8F5W - chains A and B; structure by X-ray diffraction, 1.97 A resolution.

Chain A (and B):
Molecule: Dihydropyrimidine dehydrogenase [NADP(+)]
Organism: Sus scrofa
Notes: EC 1.3.1.2; chain B of this document is another copy of the same molecule, construct and numbering; everything in this record applies to it too
UniProt: Q28943 (DPYD_PIG); numbering as in UniProt (aligned over 1-1025)
Sequence (1025 residues; each row starts with the number of its first residue):
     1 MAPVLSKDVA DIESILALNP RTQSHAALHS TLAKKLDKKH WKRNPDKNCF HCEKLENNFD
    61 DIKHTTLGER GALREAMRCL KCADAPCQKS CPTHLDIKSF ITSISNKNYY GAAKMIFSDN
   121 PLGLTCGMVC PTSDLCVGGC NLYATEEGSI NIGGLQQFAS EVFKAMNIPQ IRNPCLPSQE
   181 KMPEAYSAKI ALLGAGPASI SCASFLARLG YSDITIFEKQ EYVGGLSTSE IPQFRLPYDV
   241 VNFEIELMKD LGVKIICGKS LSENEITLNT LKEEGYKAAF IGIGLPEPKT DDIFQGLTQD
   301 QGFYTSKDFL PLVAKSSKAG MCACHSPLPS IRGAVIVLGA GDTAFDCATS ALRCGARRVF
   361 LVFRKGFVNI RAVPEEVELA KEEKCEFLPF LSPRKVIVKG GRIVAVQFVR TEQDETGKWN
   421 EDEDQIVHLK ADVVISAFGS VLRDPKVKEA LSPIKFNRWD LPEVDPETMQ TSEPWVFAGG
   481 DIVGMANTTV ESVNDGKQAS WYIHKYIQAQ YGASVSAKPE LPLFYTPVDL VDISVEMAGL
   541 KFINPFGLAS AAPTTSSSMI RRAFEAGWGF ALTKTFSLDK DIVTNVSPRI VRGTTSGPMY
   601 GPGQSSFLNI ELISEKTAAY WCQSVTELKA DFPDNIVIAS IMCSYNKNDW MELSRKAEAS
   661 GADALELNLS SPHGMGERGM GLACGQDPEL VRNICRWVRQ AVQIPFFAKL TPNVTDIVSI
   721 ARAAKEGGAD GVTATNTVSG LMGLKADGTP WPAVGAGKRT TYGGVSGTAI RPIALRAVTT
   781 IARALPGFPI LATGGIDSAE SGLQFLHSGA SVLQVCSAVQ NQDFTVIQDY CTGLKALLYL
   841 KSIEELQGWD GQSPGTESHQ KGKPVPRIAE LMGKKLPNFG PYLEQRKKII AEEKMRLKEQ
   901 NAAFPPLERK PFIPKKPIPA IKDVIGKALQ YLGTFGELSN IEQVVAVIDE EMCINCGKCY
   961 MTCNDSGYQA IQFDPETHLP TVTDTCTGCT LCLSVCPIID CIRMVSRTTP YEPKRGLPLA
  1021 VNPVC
Unresolved in the structure: 1-2, 674-680, 1020-1025 (chain B: 1-2, 674-680, 1022-1025)
Construct notes: conflict Asp60 (Gly in Q28943); engineered mutation Ser671 (Cys in Q28943)
Bound ions: 4Fe-4S cluster Fe site 1: Cys79, Cys82, Cys87, Cys140; 4Fe-4S cluster Fe site 2: Cys91, Cys130, Cys136, Gln156; 4Fe-4S cluster Fe site 3: Cys953, Cys956, Cys959, Cys996; 4Fe-4S cluster Fe site 4: Cys963, Cys986, Cys989, Cys992
Small-molecule neighbours:
  - FAD (flavin-adenine dinucleotide): Val129, Cys130, Pro131, Gly194, Ala195, Gly196, Pro197, Ala198, Phe217, Glu218, Lys219, Gln220, Gly225, Leu226, Glu230, Ile231, Arg235, Lys259, Ser260, Leu261, Gly282, Ile283, Gly284, Pro286, Leu310, Thr343, Asp346, Val447, Gly479, Gly480, Asp481, Asn487, Thr488, Thr489, Ser492
  - FNR (1-deoxy-1-(7,8-dimethyl-2,4-dioxo-3,4-dihydro-2H-benzo[g]pteridin-1-id-10(5h)-yl)-5-O-phosphonato-D-ribitol): Ala549, Ser550, Ala551, Ala552, Lys574, Thr575, Ile590, Asn609, Glu611, Leu612, Ile613, Ser640, Glu666, Asn668, Lys709, Thr735, Asn736, Thr737, Ser766, Gly767, Ile770, Thr793, Gly794, Gly795, Ile796, Gln814, Val815, Cys816, Ser817, Gln820
  - NADP (NAP; NADP nicotinamide-adenine-dinucleotide phosphate): Val129, Pro131, Arg235, Asp291, Gly339, Ala340, Gly341, Asp342, Thr343, Asp346, Arg364, Lys365, Arg371, Val373, Glu376, Ser392, Pro393, Ala437, Phe438, Gly439, Asn487, Thr488
  - 4Fe-4S cluster (SF4), molecule 1: Cys79, Leu80, Lys81, Cys82, Ala85, Pro86, Cys87, Ile97, Lys98, Ile101, Cys140, Asn141, Leu142, Ile150, Ile152
  - 4Fe-4S cluster (SF4), molecule 2: Cys91, Pro92, Thr93, Leu95, Ile97, Asn120, Cys126, Cys130, Thr132, Leu135, Cys136, Ile152, Gly153, Gln156, Val490
  - 4Fe-4S cluster (SF4), molecule 3: Ala946, Cys963, Tyr968, Ala970, Ile971, Val982, Cys986, Thr987, Gly988, Cys989, Thr990, Leu991, Cys992, Met1004
  - 4Fe-4S cluster (SF4), molecule 4: Ile948, Cys953, Ile954, Asn955, Cys956, Gly957, Lys958, Cys959, Phe973, Pro980, Cys996, Pro997, Ile998, Cys1001, Ile1002
  - thymine (TDR): Asn609, Glu611, Leu612, Ile613, Asn668, Ser670, Asn736, Thr737

How chain A and chain B interact:
Residue-residue contacts (558; chain A residue first):
  Pro3(A) - Gln623(B)  hydrogen bond (backbone-side chain)
  Pro3(A) - Glu627(B)
  Val4(A) - Glu627(B)
  Leu5(A) - Ser557(B)
  Leu5(A) - Tyr620(B)  hydrophobic
  Leu5(A) - Gln623(B)
  Leu5(A) - Ser624(B)
  Leu5(A) - Glu627(B)  hydrogen bond (backbone-side chain)
  Ser6(A) - Ser557(B)
  Ser6(A) - Ser558(B)
  Ser6(A) - Arg561(B)  hydrogen bond
  Ser6(A) - Glu627(B)  hydrogen bond
  Lys7(A) - Arg561(B)
  Asp8(A) - Ser558(B)  hydrogen bond
  Asp8(A) - Arg562(B)  salt bridge
  Leu16(A) - Arg562(B)
  Leu18(A) - Asp84(B)
  Asn19(A) - Arg562(B)
  Pro20(A) - Lys98(B)
  Pro20(A) - Asp823(B)
  Pro20(A) - Thr825(B)
  Arg21(A) - Thr825(B)
  Thr22(A) - Ala566(B)  hydrogen bond (side chain-backbone)
  Thr22(A) - Thr825(B)
  Thr22(A) - Gln828(B)
  Gln23(A) - Leu523(B)
  Ser24(A) - Leu523(B)
  His25(A) - Lys518(B)  hydrogen bond
  His25(A) - Pro519(B)
  His25(A) - Leu521(B)
  His25(A) - Leu523(B)
  Ala26(A) - Ser118(B)
  Ala26(A) - Asp119(B)
  Ala26(A) - Leu521(B)  hydrogen bond (backbone-backbone)
  Ala26(A) - Pro522(B)
  Ala26(A) - Leu523(B)
  Ala27(A) - His94(B)
  Ala27(A) - Asp119(B)  hydrogen bond (backbone-side chain)
  Ala27(A) - Lys497(B)  hydrogen bond (backbone-side chain)
  Leu28(A) - Lys497(B)
  Leu28(A) - Gln498(B)
  Leu28(A) - Trp501(B)  hydrophobic
  Leu28(A) - Tyr502(B)  hydrophobic
  Leu28(A) - Pro519(B)  hydrophobic
  Leu28(A) - Leu521(B)  hydrophobic
  His29(A) - His94(B)
  His29(A) - Asn494(B)  hydrogen bond (backbone-side chain)
  His29(A) - Gln498(B)  hydrogen bond (backbone-side chain)
  Ser30(A) - Pro466(B)
  Ser30(A) - Glu467(B)
  Ser30(A) - Asn494(B)
  Ser30(A) - Gln498(B)  hydrogen bond (backbone-side chain)
  Thr31(A) - Glu491(B)  hydrogen bond (side chain-backbone)
  Thr31(A) - Asn494(B)  hydrogen bond
  Thr31(A) - Asp495(B)  hydrogen bond
  Leu32(A) - Pro466(B)  hydrophobic
  Leu32(A) - Met485(B)  hydrophobic
  Lys34(A) - Gln88(B)  hydrogen bond (side chain-backbone)
  Lys34(A) - Lys89(B)  hydrogen bond (side chain-backbone)
  Lys34(A) - Cys91(B)  hydrogen bond (side chain-backbone)
  Lys34(A) - Pro92(B)
  Lys34(A) - His94(B)  hydrogen bond
  Lys35(A) - Met485(B)  hydrogen bond (side chain-backbone)
  Lys35(A) - Asn487(B)
  Lys35(A) - Glu491(B)  salt bridge
  Asp37(A) - Lys89(B)
  Lys38(A) - Asp134(B)  salt bridge
  Trp41(A) - Pro86(B)  hydrophobic
  Trp41(A) - Lys89(B)
  Trp41(A) - Gly139(B)
  Lys42(A) - Ser133(B)  hydrogen bond (side chain-backbone)
  Lys42(A) - Asp134(B)
  Lys42(A) - Gly138(B)
  Arg43(A) - Gly138(B)  hydrogen bond (backbone-backbone)
  Arg43(A) - Gly139(B)
  Arg43(A) - Cys140(B)
  Arg43(A) - Asn141(B)  hydrogen bond
  Arg43(A) - Tyr143(B)
  Arg43(A) - Ala144(B)
  Asn44(A) - Ser133(B)  hydrogen bond (side chain-backbone)
  Asn44(A) - Gly138(B)
  Asn44(A) - Tyr143(B)
  Pro45(A) - Tyr143(B)
  Lys47(A) - Asp134(B)
  Lys47(A) - Arg371(B)  hydrogen bond (side chain-backbone)
  Lys47(A) - Val373(B)
  Phe50(A) - Val368(B)
  Phe50(A) - Asn369(B)
  Thr66(A) - Glu146(B)
  Leu67(A) - Glu146(B)
  Gly68(A) - Glu146(B)  hydrogen bond (backbone-side chain)
  Arg70(A) - Thr145(B)
  Arg70(A) - Glu146(B)  salt bridge
  Arg70(A) - Glu147(B)  salt bridge
  Gly71(A) - Glu146(B)
  Leu73(A) - Pro598(B)  hydrophobic
  Arg74(A) - Arg78(B)
  Arg74(A) - Glu147(B)  salt bridge
  Arg74(A) - Met599(B)
  Arg74(A) - Tyr600(B)
  Met77(A) - Ser596(B)
  Met77(A) - Pro598(B)
  Met77(A) - Met599(B)  hydrophobic
  Arg78(A) - Arg74(B)
  Leu80(A) - Ile954(B)  hydrophobic
  Leu80(A) - Cys956(B)  hydrophobic
  Leu80(A) - Lys958(B)
  Leu80(A) - Pro997(B)  hydrophobic
  Lys81(A) - Met961(B)
  Cys82(A) - Cys956(B)
  Ala83(A) - Cys956(B)  hydrogen bond (backbone-backbone)
  Ala83(A) - Gly957(B)
  Ala83(A) - Met961(B)  hydrophobic
  Asp84(A) - Leu18(B)
  Asp84(A) - His978(B)  salt bridge
  Pro86(A) - Trp41(B)  hydrophobic
  Gln88(A) - Lys34(B)  hydrogen bond (backbone-side chain)
  Lys89(A) - Lys34(B)  hydrogen bond (backbone-side chain)
  Lys89(A) - Asp37(B)
  Lys89(A) - Trp41(B)
  Ser90(A) - Trp41(B)
  Cys91(A) - Lys34(B)  hydrogen bond (backbone-side chain)
  Pro92(A) - Lys34(B)
  His94(A) - Ala27(B)
  His94(A) - His29(B)  hydrogen bond
  His94(A) - Lys34(B)  hydrogen bond
  Lys98(A) - Pro20(B)
  Lys98(A) - Met961(B)
  Ser118(A) - Ala26(B)
  Asp119(A) - Ala26(B)
  Asp119(A) - Ala27(B)  hydrogen bond (side chain-backbone)
  Ser133(A) - Lys42(B)  hydrogen bond (backbone-side chain)
  Ser133(A) - Asn44(B)  hydrogen bond (backbone-side chain)
  Asp134(A) - Lys38(B)  salt bridge
  Asp134(A) - Lys47(B)
  Gly138(A) - Lys42(B)
  Gly138(A) - Arg43(B)  hydrogen bond (backbone-backbone)
  Gly138(A) - Asn44(B)
  Gly139(A) - Trp41(B)
  Gly139(A) - Arg43(B)
  Cys140(A) - Arg43(B)
  Asn141(A) - Arg43(B)  hydrogen bond
  Asn141(A) - Ile954(B)
  Asn141(A) - Asn955(B)  hydrogen bond (side chain-backbone)
  Asn141(A) - Cys956(B)
  Tyr143(A) - Arg43(B)
  Tyr143(A) - Asn44(B)
  Tyr143(A) - Pro45(B)
  Tyr143(A) - Lys861(B)  hydrogen bond (backbone-side chain)
  Ala144(A) - Arg43(B)
  Ala144(A) - Gln860(B)
  Ala144(A) - Lys861(B)  hydrogen bond (backbone-backbone)
  Ala144(A) - Ile954(B)  hydrophobic
  Thr145(A) - Arg70(B)
  Thr145(A) - Lys861(B)
  Thr145(A) - Ile954(B)
  Glu146(A) - Thr66(B)
  Glu146(A) - Leu67(B)
  Glu146(A) - Gly68(B)  hydrogen bond (side chain-backbone)
  Glu146(A) - Arg70(B)  salt bridge
  Glu146(A) - Gly71(B)
  Glu146(A) - Lys861(B)
  Glu146(A) - Gly862(B)
  Glu147(A) - Arg70(B)  salt bridge
  Glu147(A) - Arg74(B)  salt bridge
  Gly366(A) - Glu386(B)
  Phe367(A) - Phe367(B)  hydrophobic
  Phe367(A) - Glu386(B)  hydrogen bond (backbone-side chain)
  Phe367(A) - Phe387(B)
  Val368(A) - Phe50(B)
  Val368(A) - Lys384(B)
  Val368(A) - Glu386(B)  hydrogen bond (backbone-side chain)
  Asn369(A) - Phe50(B)
  Ile370(A) - Lys47(B)
  Arg371(A) - Lys47(B)  hydrogen bond (backbone-side chain)
  Lys384(A) - Val368(B)
  Glu386(A) - Gly366(B)
  Glu386(A) - Phe367(B)  hydrogen bond (side chain-backbone)
  Glu386(A) - Val368(B)
  Glu386(A) - Phe390(B)
  Phe387(A) - Phe367(B)
  Phe387(A) - Pro389(B)
  Pro389(A) - Phe387(B)
  Pro389(A) - Pro389(B)
  Phe390(A) - Glu386(B)
  Phe390(A) - Leu388(B)  hydrophobic
  Arg410(A) - Leu391(B)
  Arg410(A) - Arg410(B)
  Arg410(A) - Val427(B)
  Glu415(A) - Arg357(B)  salt bridge
  Gln425(A) - Ile426(B)
  Gln425(A) - Val427(B)
  Gln425(A) - His428(B)  hydrogen bond (side chain-backbone)
  Ile426(A) - Gln425(B)
  Val427(A) - Gln425(B)
  His428(A) - Arg410(B)  hydrogen bond (backbone-side chain)
  His428(A) - Gln425(B)  hydrogen bond (backbone-side chain)
  Leu429(A) - Arg410(B)
  Lys430(A) - Glu412(B)  salt bridge
  Pro466(A) - Ser30(B)
  Pro466(A) - Leu32(B)  hydrophobic
  Met485(A) - Leu32(B)  hydrophobic
  Met485(A) - Lys35(B)  hydrogen bond (backbone-side chain)
  Asn487(A) - Lys35(B)
  Glu491(A) - Thr31(B)  hydrogen bond (backbone-side chain)
  Glu491(A) - Lys35(B)  salt bridge
  Asn494(A) - His29(B)  hydrogen bond (side chain-backbone)
  Asn494(A) - Ser30(B)
  Asn494(A) - Thr31(B)  hydrogen bond
  Asp495(A) - Thr31(B)  hydrogen bond
  Lys497(A) - Ala27(B)  hydrogen bond (side chain-backbone)
  Lys497(A) - Leu28(B)
  Gln498(A) - Leu28(B)
  Gln498(A) - His29(B)  hydrogen bond (side chain-backbone)
  Gln498(A) - Ser30(B)  hydrogen bond (side chain-backbone)
  Trp501(A) - Leu28(B)  hydrophobic
  Tyr502(A) - Leu28(B)  hydrophobic
  Lys518(A) - His25(B)  hydrogen bond
  Pro519(A) - His25(B)
  Pro519(A) - Leu28(B)  hydrophobic
  Leu521(A) - His25(B)
  Leu521(A) - Ala26(B)  hydrogen bond (backbone-backbone)
  Leu521(A) - Leu28(B)  hydrophobic
  Pro522(A) - Ala26(B)
  Leu523(A) - Gln23(B)
  Leu523(A) - Ser24(B)
  Leu523(A) - His25(B)
  Leu523(A) - Ala26(B)
  Ala552(A) - Ser966(B)
  Pro553(A) - Asp965(B)
  Pro553(A) - Ser966(B)
  Thr555(A) - Tyr968(B)
  Ser557(A) - Leu5(B)
  Ser557(A) - Ser6(B)
  Ser558(A) - Ser6(B)
  Ser558(A) - Lys7(B)
  Ser558(A) - Asp8(B)  hydrogen bond
  Met559(A) - Asn964(B)
  Met559(A) - Asp965(B)
  Met559(A) - Ser966(B)
  Met559(A) - Gly967(B)
  Met559(A) - Gln969(B)
  Arg561(A) - Ser6(B)  hydrogen bond (side chain-backbone)
  Arg561(A) - Lys7(B)
  Arg562(A) - Asp8(B)  salt bridge
  Arg562(A) - Leu16(B)
  Arg562(A) - Asn19(B)
  Arg562(A) - Asn964(B)  hydrogen bond (side chain-backbone)
  Arg562(A) - Asp965(B)  salt bridge
  Arg562(A) - Gln969(B)
  Ala566(A) - Thr22(B)  hydrogen bond (backbone-side chain)
  Asp579(A) - Leu1019(B)
  Asp579(A) - Ala1020(B)
  Ile582(A) - Arg1015(B)
  Val583(A) - Arg1015(B)  hydrogen bond (backbone-side chain)
  Thr584(A) - Arg1015(B)  hydrogen bond
  Asn585(A) - Gln943(B)  hydrogen bond (backbone-side chain)
  Val586(A) - Phe935(B)  hydrophobic
  Val586(A) - Ser939(B)
  Val586(A) - Gln943(B)
  Ser587(A) - Glu942(B)
  Ser587(A) - Gln943(B)  hydrogen bond
  Ser587(A) - Val944(B)  hydrogen bond (side chain-backbone)
  Ser587(A) - Thr987(B)
  Ser587(A) - Gly988(B)
  Pro588(A) - Val944(B)
  Pro588(A) - Gly988(B)
  Pro588(A) - Thr990(B)
  Arg589(A) - Tyr968(B)  hydrogen bond
  Arg589(A) - Thr987(B)  hydrogen bond
  Arg589(A) - Cys989(B)  hydrogen bond (backbone-backbone)
  Arg589(A) - Thr990(B)
  Ile590(A) - Cys989(B)  hydrogen bond (backbone-backbone)
  Ile590(A) - Thr990(B)
  Ile590(A) - Leu991(B)  hydrophobic
  Ile590(A) - Ser994(B)  hydrogen bond (backbone-side chain)
  Val591(A) - Ser994(B)
  Arg592(A) - Ser994(B)  hydrogen bond (backbone-side chain)
  Thr595(A) - Ser605(B)
  Thr595(A) - Thr768(B)  hydrogen bond (backbone-side chain)
  Thr595(A) - Ala769(B)
  Thr595(A) - Pro772(B)
  Ser596(A) - Met77(B)
  Ser596(A) - Ser596(B)
  Pro598(A) - Leu73(B)  hydrophobic
  Pro598(A) - Met77(B)
  Met599(A) - Arg74(B)
  Met599(A) - Met77(B)  hydrophobic
  Tyr600(A) - Arg74(B)
  Tyr600(A) - Cys996(B)
  Tyr600(A) - Pro997(B)
  Tyr600(A) - Ile999(B)  hydrophobic
  Gly601(A) - Lys958(B)
  Gly601(A) - Val995(B)
  Gly601(A) - Cys996(B)
  Gly601(A) - Pro997(B)
  Pro602(A) - Lys958(B)
  Gln604(A) - Ser994(B)
  Ser605(A) - Thr595(B)
  Ser605(A) - Ser596(B)
  Phe607(A) - Leu991(B)  hydrophobic
  Ile610(A) - Phe935(B)
  Leu612(A) - Phe935(B)  hydrophobic
  Glu615(A) - Tyr1011(B)  hydrogen bond
  Glu615(A) - Pro1013(B)
  Glu615(A) - Lys1014(B)
  Glu615(A) - Arg1015(B)  hydrogen bond (backbone-side chain)
  Lys616(A) - Lys1014(B)
  Lys616(A) - Arg1015(B)
  Thr617(A) - Arg1015(B)  hydrogen bond (backbone-backbone)
  Thr617(A) - Leu1017(B)
  Thr617(A) - Leu1019(B)
  Ala619(A) - Leu1017(B)
  Tyr620(A) - Leu5(B)  hydrophobic
  Tyr620(A) - Gly1016(B)
  Tyr620(A) - Leu1017(B)
  Gln623(A) - Pro3(B)  hydrogen bond (side chain-backbone)
  Gln623(A) - Leu5(B)
  Gln623(A) - Leu1017(B)
  Ser624(A) - Leu5(B)
  Glu627(A) - Pro3(B)
  Glu627(A) - Val4(B)
  Glu627(A) - Leu5(B)  hydrogen bond (side chain-backbone)
  Glu627(A) - Ser6(B)  hydrogen bond
  Gly681(A) - Thr715(B)
  Gln686(A) - Thr715(B)
  Asn713(A) - Thr715(B)
  Val714(A) - Thr715(B)
  Thr715(A) - Gly681(B)
  Thr715(A) - Gln686(B)
  Thr715(A) - Asn713(B)
  Thr715(A) - Val714(B)
  Thr715(A) - Thr715(B)  hydrogen bond (side chain-backbone)
  Val738(A) - Ile773(B)  hydrophobic
  Ser739(A) - Arg776(B)  hydrogen bond
  Gly740(A) - Pro772(B)
  Gly740(A) - Arg776(B)
  Leu741(A) - Pro772(B)  hydrogen bond (backbone-backbone)
  Leu741(A) - Leu775(B)
  Leu741(A) - Thr779(B)
  Met742(A) - Pro772(B)  hydrophobic
  Gly743(A) - Leu775(B)
  Gly743(A) - Gln804(B)
  Leu744(A) - Gln804(B)  hydrogen bond (backbone-side chain)
  Leu744(A) - His807(B)
  Leu744(A) - Ser808(B)
  Leu744(A) - Ala928(B)  hydrophobic
  Lys745(A) - Asp850(B)
  Ala746(A) - Leu803(B)
  Ala746(A) - His807(B)
  Ala746(A) - Lys841(B)  hydrogen bond (backbone-side chain)
  Ala746(A) - Asp850(B)  hydrogen bond (backbone-side chain)
  Ala746(A) - Gly851(B)
  Gly748(A) - His807(B)
  Gly748(A) - Ala928(B)
  Gly748(A) - Tyr931(B)
  Thr749(A) - Tyr931(B)
  Pro750(A) - Tyr931(B)
  Trp751(A) - Thr990(B)
  Val754(A) - Ser939(B)
  Gly755(A) - Glu942(B)
  Ala756(A) - Glu942(B)  hydrogen bond (backbone-side chain)
  Gly757(A) - Tyr931(B)
  Lys758(A) - Tyr931(B)
  Arg759(A) - Gln930(B)  hydrogen bond (side chain-backbone)
  Arg759(A) - Tyr931(B)
  Arg759(A) - Leu932(B)  hydrogen bond (side chain-backbone)
  Arg759(A) - Gly933(B)
  Arg759(A) - Glu937(B)  salt bridge
  Arg759(A) - Leu938(B)
  Thr760(A) - Tyr931(B)  hydrogen bond (backbone-backbone)
  Thr760(A) - Leu932(B)
  Thr760(A) - Gly933(B)  hydrogen bond (backbone-backbone)
  Thr760(A) - Leu938(B)
  Thr761(A) - Gly933(B)  hydrogen bond (side chain-backbone)
  Thr761(A) - Thr934(B)
  Thr761(A) - Phe935(B)
  Thr761(A) - Leu938(B)
  Tyr762(A) - Arg776(B)
  Tyr762(A) - Thr779(B)  hydrogen bond
  Tyr762(A) - Thr780(B)  hydrogen bond (side chain-backbone)
  Tyr762(A) - Leu932(B)
  Val765(A) - Pro772(B)  hydrophobic
  Thr768(A) - Thr595(B)  hydrogen bond (side chain-backbone)
  Ala769(A) - Thr595(B)
  Arg771(A) - Thr594(B)  hydrogen bond (side chain-backbone)
  Pro772(A) - Thr595(B)
  Pro772(A) - Gly740(B)
  Pro772(A) - Leu741(B)  hydrogen bond (backbone-backbone)
  Pro772(A) - Met742(B)  hydrophobic
  Pro772(A) - Val765(B)  hydrophobic
  Ile773(A) - Val738(B)  hydrophobic
  Ile773(A) - Ile773(B)  hydrophobic
  Leu775(A) - Leu741(B)
  Leu775(A) - Gly743(B)
  Arg776(A) - Ser739(B)  hydrogen bond (side chain-backbone)
  Arg776(A) - Gly740(B)
  Arg776(A) - Leu741(B)
  Arg776(A) - Tyr762(B)
  Thr779(A) - Leu741(B)
  Thr779(A) - Tyr762(B)
  Thr780(A) - Tyr762(B)
  Arg783(A) - Tyr762(B)
  Leu803(A) - Ala746(B)
  Gln804(A) - Gly743(B)
  Gln804(A) - Leu744(B)  hydrogen bond (side chain-backbone)
  His807(A) - Leu744(B)
  His807(A) - Ala746(B)
  His807(A) - Asp747(B)
  His807(A) - Gly748(B)
  Ser808(A) - Leu744(B)
  Val819(A) - Asp965(B)
  Val819(A) - Ser966(B)
  Gln820(A) - Thr962(B)  hydrogen bond (backbone-side chain)
  Gln820(A) - Ser966(B)
  Gln820(A) - Leu991(B)
  Gln820(A) - Val995(B)
  Asn821(A) - Lys958(B)  hydrogen bond (backbone-side chain)
  Gln822(A) - Met961(B)
  Asp823(A) - Pro20(B)
  Asp823(A) - Met961(B)
  Asp823(A) - Asp965(B)
  Phe824(A) - Asp965(B)  hydrogen bond (backbone-side chain)
  Thr825(A) - Pro20(B)
  Thr825(A) - Arg21(B)
  Thr825(A) - Thr22(B)
  Gln828(A) - Thr22(B)
  Lys841(A) - Ala746(B)  hydrogen bond (side chain-backbone)
  Asp850(A) - Lys745(B)
  Asp850(A) - Ala746(B)  hydrogen bond (side chain-backbone)
  Gly851(A) - Ala746(B)
  Gln860(A) - Ala144(B)
  Lys861(A) - Tyr143(B)  hydrogen bond (side chain-backbone)
  Lys861(A) - Ala144(B)
  Lys861(A) - Thr145(B)
  Lys861(A) - Glu146(B)
  Gly862(A) - Glu146(B)  hydrogen bond (backbone-side chain)
  Ala928(A) - Leu744(B)  hydrophobic
  Ala928(A) - Gly748(B)
  Gln930(A) - Arg759(B)  hydrogen bond (backbone-side chain)
  Tyr931(A) - Gly748(B)
  Tyr931(A) - Thr749(B)
  Tyr931(A) - Pro750(B)
  Tyr931(A) - Gly757(B)
  Tyr931(A) - Lys758(B)
  Tyr931(A) - Arg759(B)
  Tyr931(A) - Thr760(B)  hydrogen bond (backbone-backbone)
  Leu932(A) - Arg759(B)  hydrogen bond (backbone-side chain)
  Leu932(A) - Thr760(B)
  Leu932(A) - Tyr762(B)  hydrophobic
  Gly933(A) - Arg759(B)
  Gly933(A) - Thr760(B)  hydrogen bond (backbone-backbone)
  Gly933(A) - Thr761(B)  hydrogen bond (backbone-side chain)
  Thr934(A) - Thr761(B)
  Phe935(A) - Ile610(B)
  Phe935(A) - Leu612(B)  hydrophobic
  Phe935(A) - Thr761(B)
  Glu937(A) - Arg759(B)  salt bridge
  Leu938(A) - Ile610(B)  hydrophobic
  Leu938(A) - Arg759(B)
  Leu938(A) - Thr760(B)
  Leu938(A) - Thr761(B)
  Ser939(A) - Val586(B)
  Ser939(A) - Val754(B)
  Asn940(A) - Asn585(B)
  Asn940(A) - Val586(B)
  Glu942(A) - Ser587(B)
  Glu942(A) - Gly755(B)
  Glu942(A) - Ala756(B)  hydrogen bond (side chain-backbone)
  Gln943(A) - Asn585(B)  hydrogen bond (side chain-backbone)
  Gln943(A) - Val586(B)
  Gln943(A) - Ser587(B)  hydrogen bond
  Val944(A) - Ser587(B)  hydrogen bond (backbone-side chain)
  Val944(A) - Pro588(B)
  Ile954(A) - Leu80(B)  hydrophobic
  Ile954(A) - Asn141(B)
  Ile954(A) - Ala144(B)  hydrophobic
  Ile954(A) - Thr145(B)
  Asn955(A) - Asn141(B)  hydrogen bond (backbone-side chain)
  Cys956(A) - Leu80(B)  hydrophobic
  Cys956(A) - Cys82(B)
  Cys956(A) - Ala83(B)  hydrogen bond (backbone-backbone)
  Cys956(A) - Asn141(B)
  Lys958(A) - Leu80(B)
  Lys958(A) - Gly601(B)
  Lys958(A) - Pro602(B)
  Lys958(A) - Asn821(B)  hydrogen bond (side chain-backbone)
  Met961(A) - Lys81(B)
  Met961(A) - Cys82(B)
  Met961(A) - Ala83(B)
  Met961(A) - Lys98(B)
  Met961(A) - Gln822(B)
  Met961(A) - Asp823(B)
  Thr962(A) - Gln820(B)  hydrogen bond (side chain-backbone)
  Asn964(A) - Met559(B)
  Asn964(A) - Arg562(B)  hydrogen bond (backbone-side chain)
  Asp965(A) - Pro553(B)
  Asp965(A) - Met559(B)
  Asp965(A) - Arg562(B)  salt bridge
  Asp965(A) - Val819(B)
  Asp965(A) - Asp823(B)
  Asp965(A) - Phe824(B)  hydrogen bond (side chain-backbone)
  Ser966(A) - Ala552(B)
  Ser966(A) - Pro553(B)
  Ser966(A) - Met559(B)
  Ser966(A) - Val819(B)
  Ser966(A) - Gln820(B)  hydrogen bond (side chain-backbone)
  Gly967(A) - Thr555(B)
  Gly967(A) - Met559(B)
  Tyr968(A) - Thr555(B)
  Tyr968(A) - Arg589(B)  hydrogen bond
  Gln969(A) - Met559(B)  hydrogen bond
  Gln969(A) - Arg562(B)
  His978(A) - Asp84(B)  salt bridge
  Thr987(A) - Ser587(B)
  Thr987(A) - Arg589(B)  hydrogen bond
  Gly988(A) - Ser587(B)
  Gly988(A) - Pro588(B)
  Cys989(A) - Arg589(B)  hydrogen bond (backbone-backbone)
  Cys989(A) - Ile590(B)  hydrogen bond (backbone-backbone)
  Thr990(A) - Pro588(B)
  Thr990(A) - Arg589(B)
  Thr990(A) - Ile590(B)
  Thr990(A) - Trp751(B)
  Leu991(A) - Ile590(B)  hydrophobic
  Leu991(A) - Phe607(B)  hydrophobic
  Leu991(A) - Gln820(B)
  Ser994(A) - Ile590(B)  hydrogen bond (side chain-backbone)
  Ser994(A) - Val591(B)
  Ser994(A) - Arg592(B)  hydrogen bond (side chain-backbone)
  Ser994(A) - Gln604(B)
  Val995(A) - Gly601(B)
  Val995(A) - Gln820(B)
  Cys996(A) - Tyr600(B)
  Cys996(A) - Gly601(B)
  Pro997(A) - Leu80(B)  hydrophobic
  Pro997(A) - Tyr600(B)
  Pro997(A) - Gly601(B)
  Ile999(A) - Tyr600(B)  hydrophobic
  Tyr1011(A) - Glu615(B)  hydrogen bond
  Pro1013(A) - Glu615(B)
  Lys1014(A) - Glu615(B)
  Lys1014(A) - Lys616(B)
  Arg1015(A) - Ile582(B)
  Arg1015(A) - Val583(B)  hydrogen bond (side chain-backbone)
  Arg1015(A) - Thr584(B)  hydrogen bond
  Arg1015(A) - Glu615(B)  hydrogen bond (side chain-backbone)
  Arg1015(A) - Lys616(B)
  Arg1015(A) - Thr617(B)  hydrogen bond (backbone-backbone)
  Arg1015(A) - Tyr620(B)
  Gly1016(A) - Tyr620(B)
  Leu1017(A) - Thr617(B)  hydrogen bond (backbone-side chain)
  Leu1017(A) - Ala619(B)
  Leu1017(A) - Tyr620(B)
  Leu1017(A) - Gln623(B)
  Leu1019(A) - Asp579(B)
  Leu1019(A) - Ile582(B)  hydrophobic
  Leu1019(A) - Thr617(B)
Interface residues without a listed pair, chain A (269 interface residues in all): Asp46, Ser105, Leu135, Leu142, Phe205, Ala372, Pro374, Lys381, Cys385, Leu388, Glu412, Asp414, Asp424, Glu467, Glu520, Thr594, Gly597, Glu611, Leu628, Asp747, Leu837, Gly957, Tyr960, Phe973, Pro975, Met1004
Interface residues without a listed pair, chain B (271 interface residues in all): Asp46, Asn48, Ser90, Ser105, Leu135, Leu142, Phe205, Arg358, Ile370, Ala372, Cys385, Asp424, Lys430, Glu520, Gly597, Leu628, Arg771, Arg783, Leu837, Asn940, Tyr960, Phe973, Pro975, Leu993, Met1004, Pro1018

Summary:
Chain A and chain B form an interface of 269 and 271 residues respectively; the contacts include 136 hydrogen
bonds and 20 salt bridges. Polar pairs include Asp8(A)-Arg562(B), Lys35(A)-Glu491(B) and Lys38(A)-Asp134(B).
Chain A and chain B are both Dihydropyrimidine dehydrogenase [NADP(+)] (Sus scrofa); the structure,
Dihydropyrimidine Dehydrogenase (DPD) C671S Mutant Soaked with Dihydrothymine and NADPH Quasi-Anaerobically,
was determined by X-ray diffraction together with 8F6N from the same study.
